6F9E - chains J and L of the 12 polymer chains in the assembly; structure by electron microscopy, 13.30 A resolution (very low resolution: no residue pairs are listed; an interface is given only as per-side residue counts).

Chain J (and L):
Name: Glycoprotein
Organism: Rift valley fever virus
Notes: chain L of this document is another copy of the same molecule, construct and numbering; everything in this record applies to it too
UniProt: A2T072 (A2T072_RVFV); residues 691-1118 here = UniProt positions 691-1118
Amino-acid sequence (431 residues; each row starts with the number of its first residue):
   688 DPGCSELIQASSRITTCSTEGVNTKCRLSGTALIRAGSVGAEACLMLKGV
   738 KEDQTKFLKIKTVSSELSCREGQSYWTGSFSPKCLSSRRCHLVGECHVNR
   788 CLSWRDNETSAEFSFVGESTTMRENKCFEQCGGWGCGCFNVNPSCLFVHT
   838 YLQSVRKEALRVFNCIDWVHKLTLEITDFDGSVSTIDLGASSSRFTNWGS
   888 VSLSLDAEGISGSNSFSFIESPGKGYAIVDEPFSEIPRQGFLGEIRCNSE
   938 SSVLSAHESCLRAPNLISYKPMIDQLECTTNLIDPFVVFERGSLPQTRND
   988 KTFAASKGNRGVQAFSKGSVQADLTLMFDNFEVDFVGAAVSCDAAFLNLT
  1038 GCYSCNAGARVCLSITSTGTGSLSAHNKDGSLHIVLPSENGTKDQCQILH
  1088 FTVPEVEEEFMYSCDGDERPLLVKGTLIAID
Differences from the reference sequence: expression tag (688-690)
What the authors report for this chain:
  - post-translational modification sites: Asn-794, Asn-1035 (proposed by the authors, not directly observed)

Interface between chain J and chain L:
At this resolution (13 A) residue pairs are not listed: 24 residues of chain J and 23 of chain L lie at the interface.

In short:
The interface between chain J and chain L involves 24 residues on one side and 23 on the other. From the
paper: modification sites Asn-794(J) and Asn-1035(J).
Both chains are Glycoprotein (Rift valley fever virus). Entry 6F9E (Model of the Rift Valley fever virus
glycoprotein hexamer type 3) was determined by electron microscopy together with 6F8P, 6F9B, 6F9C, 6F9D and
6F9F from the same study.
